PDB entry 1HFA | X-ray diffraction, 2.00 A resolution | chain A

# Chain A
Name: Clathrin assembly protein short form
From: Rattus norvegicus
Notes: fragment: n-terminal domain
UniProtKB: O55011 (O55011); residue numbers follow UniProt; this construct covers 1-289
Sequence (289 residues; each row starts with the number of its first residue):
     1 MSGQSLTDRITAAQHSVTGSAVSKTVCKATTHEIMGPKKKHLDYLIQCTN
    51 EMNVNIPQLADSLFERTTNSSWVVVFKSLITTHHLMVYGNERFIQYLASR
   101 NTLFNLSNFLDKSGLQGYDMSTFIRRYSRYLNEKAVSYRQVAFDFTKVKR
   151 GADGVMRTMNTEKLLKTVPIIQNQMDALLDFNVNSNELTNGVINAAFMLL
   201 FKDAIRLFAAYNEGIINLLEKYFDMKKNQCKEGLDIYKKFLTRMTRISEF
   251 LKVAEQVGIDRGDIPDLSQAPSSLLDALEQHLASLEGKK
Unresolved in the structure: 1-18, 282-289
Small-molecule neighbours: PIO ([(2R)-2-octanoyloxy-3-[oxidanyl-[(1R,2R,3S,4R,5R,6S)-2,3,6-tris(oxidanyl)-4,5-diphosphonooxy-cyclohexyl]oxy-phosphoryl]oxy-propyl] octanoate): Lys28, Lys38, Lys40, His41

# Summary
Ligands of chain A: compound PIO.
Chain A is Clathrin assembly protein short form (Rattus norvegicus); the structure, CALM-N N-terminal domain
of clathrin assembly lymphoid myeloid leukaemia protein, PI(4,5)P2 complex, was determined by X-ray
diffraction together with 1HF8, 1HG2 and 1HG5 from the same study.
